Entry 9H7X (X-ray diffraction, 2.52 A resolution); this record covers chains A and C.

== Chain A (and C) ==
Protein: Uncharacterized ABC transporter ATP-binding protein MJ0035
From: Methanocaldococcus jannaschii
Notes: chain C of this document is another copy of the same molecule, construct and numbering; everything in this record applies to it too
UniProtKB: Q60350 (Y035_METJA); residues 1-250 here = UniProt positions 1-250
Sequence (253 residues; each row starts with the number of its first residue; numbers below 1 keep their minus sign (Gly-2 is residue -2)):
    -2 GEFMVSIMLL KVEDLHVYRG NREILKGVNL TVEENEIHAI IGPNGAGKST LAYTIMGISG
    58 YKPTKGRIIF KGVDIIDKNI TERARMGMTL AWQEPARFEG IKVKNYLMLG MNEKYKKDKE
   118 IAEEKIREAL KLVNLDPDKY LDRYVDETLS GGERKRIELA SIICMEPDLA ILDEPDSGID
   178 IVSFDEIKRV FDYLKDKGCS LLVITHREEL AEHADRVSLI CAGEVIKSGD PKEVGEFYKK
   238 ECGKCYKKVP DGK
Not modelled in the structure: -2, 240-250 (chain C: 240-250)
Differences from the reference sequence: expression tag (-2 to 0)
Bound ions: Zn2+: Asp11, His13, Lys62
Ligand contacts:
  - amp phosphoramidate (AN2), molecule 1: Arg16, Gly17, Asn18, Arg19, Ile21, Pro40, Asn41, Gly42, Ala43, Gly44, Lys45, Ser46, Thr47
  - amp phosphoramidate (AN2), molecule 2: Tyr137, Arg140, Thr145, Leu146, Ser147, Glu150
Reported in the primary citation:
  - mutagenesis - K45R (0.13 min-1): decreased catalytic activity on ATP
  - mutagenesis - K45R (8.76 +/- 2 nM): decreased binding to mantATPyS
  - mutagenesis - K45R: unchanged binding to [4Fe-4S] cluster
  - mutagenesis - K45R: abolished growth
  - mutagenesis - C218A, C239A, C242A: decreased binding to [4Fe-4S] cluster

== How chain A and chain C interact ==
Contacting residue pairs (34; chain A residue first):
  Arg19(A) - Arg140(C)
  Arg19(A) - Glu150(C)  salt bridge
  Pro40(A) - Asp177(C)
  Asn41(A) - Gly149(C)
  Asn41(A) - Arg153(C)  hydrogen bond
  Asn41(A) - Gly175(C)  hydrogen bond (side chain-backbone)
  Asn41(A) - Ile176(C)
  Asn41(A) - Asp177(C)  hydrogen bond (backbone-side chain)
  Glu91(A) - Glu91(C)
  Arg140(A) - Arg19(C)
  Gly149(A) - Asn41(C)
  Arg153(A) - Asn41(C)  hydrogen bond
  Glu171(A) - Gly175(C)
  Ser174(A) - Ser174(C)  hydrogen bond
  Gly175(A) - Asn41(C)  hydrogen bond (backbone-side chain)
  Gly175(A) - Glu171(C)
  Gly175(A) - His203(C)
  Ile176(A) - Asn41(C)
  Asp177(A) - Pro40(C)
  Asp177(A) - Asn41(C)  hydrogen bond (side chain-backbone)
  Asp177(A) - His203(C)
  Asp177(A) - Tyr235(C)
  Ile178(A) - His203(C)
  Ile178(A) - Glu205(C)
  Ile178(A) - Tyr235(C)  hydrophobic
  Val179(A) - Tyr235(C)
  His203(A) - Asp177(C)
  His203(A) - Ile178(C)
  His203(A) - Arg204(C)  hydrogen bond (backbone-side chain)
  Arg204(A) - His203(C)  hydrogen bond (side chain-backbone)
  Arg204(A) - Arg204(C)
  Tyr235(A) - Asp177(C)
  Tyr235(A) - Ile178(C)
  Cys239(A) - Val179(C)
Also at the interface, not in a pair above, chain A (27 interface residues in all): Gly39, Gly42, Lys136, Tyr137, Glu144, Ser147, Glu150, Glu205, Lys236
Also at the interface, not in a pair above, chain C (24 interface residues in all): Gly39, Gly42, Tyr137, Ser147, Lys236

== Overview ==
The interface between chain A and chain C involves 27 residues on one side and 24 on the other; the contacts
include 9 hydrogen bonds and 1 salt bridge. Polar pairs include Arg19(A)-Glu150(C), Asn41(A)-Arg153(C) and
Asn41(A)-Gly175(C). The paper reports that C218A, C239A and C242A of chain A reduce binding to [4Fe-4S]
cluster; K45R of chain A reduces catalytic activity on ATP.
Both chains are Uncharacterized ABC transporter ATP-binding protein MJ0035 (Methanocaldococcus jannaschii).
Entry 9H7X (SmsC2 dimer from M. jannaschii) was determined by X-ray diffraction (same publication as 9H78,
9H7Y and 9HBL).
